Entry 3BF0 (X-ray diffraction, 2.55 A resolution); this record covers chains A and C of the 4 polymer chains in the assembly.

[Chain A (and C)]
Protein: Protease 4
Organism: Escherichia coli
Notes: EC 3.4.21.-; chain C of this document is another copy of the same molecule, construct and numbering; everything in this record applies to it too
UniProtKB: P08395 (SPPA_ECOLI); numbering as in UniProt (aligned over 47-618)
Amino-acid sequence (593 residues; numbered 26 to 618; the number before each row is that of its first residue):
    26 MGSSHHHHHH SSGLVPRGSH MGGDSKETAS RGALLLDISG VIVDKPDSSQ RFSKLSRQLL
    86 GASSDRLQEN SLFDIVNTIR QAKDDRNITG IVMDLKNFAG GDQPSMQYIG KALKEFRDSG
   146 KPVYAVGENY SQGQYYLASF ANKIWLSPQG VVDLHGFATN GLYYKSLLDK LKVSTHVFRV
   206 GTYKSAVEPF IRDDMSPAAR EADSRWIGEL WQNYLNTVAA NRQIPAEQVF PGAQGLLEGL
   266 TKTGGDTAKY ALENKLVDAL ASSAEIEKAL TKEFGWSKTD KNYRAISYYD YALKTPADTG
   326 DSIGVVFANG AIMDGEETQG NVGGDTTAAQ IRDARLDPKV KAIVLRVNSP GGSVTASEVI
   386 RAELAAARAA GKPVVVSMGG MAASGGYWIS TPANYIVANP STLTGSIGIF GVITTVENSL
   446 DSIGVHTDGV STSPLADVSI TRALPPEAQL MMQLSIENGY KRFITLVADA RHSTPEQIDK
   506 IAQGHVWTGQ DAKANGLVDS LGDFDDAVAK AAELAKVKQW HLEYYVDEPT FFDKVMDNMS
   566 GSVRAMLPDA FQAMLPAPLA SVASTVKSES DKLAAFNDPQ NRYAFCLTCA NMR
Unresolved in the structure: 26-55, 72-91, 550-618 (chain C: 26-55, 73-90, 552-618)
Construct notes: expression tag (26-46)
Curated features (UniProtKB/Swiss-Prot):
  - active site: Lys209 (Proton donor/acceptor), Ser409 (Nucleophile)
From the paper describing this entry:
  - catalytic residues: Lys209, Ser409, Ser431
  - contacts within the chain: Lys209-Ser409 (hydrogen bond), Lys209-Ser431
  - specificity-determining residues: Val379, Ile434
  - catalytic residues: Gly377, Gly410 (proposed by the authors, not directly observed)

[Chain A / chain C interface]
Residue-residue contacts (69):
  Lys121(A) with Asp350(C), salt bridge
  Glu153(A) with Val384(C)
  Asn154(A) with Thr380(C)
  Gln174(A) with Asn483(C); Arg487(C)
  His180(A) with Ser458(C), hydrogen bond (backbone-side chain); Leu460(C); Ala461(C)
  Gly181(A) with Thr457(C); Ala461(C)
  Phe182(A) with Ser456(C); Thr457(C), hydrogen bond (backbone-side chain); Ala461(C)
  Ala183(A) with Val455(C); Ser456(C); Ala461(C)
  Thr184(A) with Gly454(C); Val455(C), hydrogen bond (backbone-backbone)
  Asn185(A) with Thr452(C); Asp453(C); Thr466(C), hydrogen bond; Arg467(C)
  Gly186(A) with His451(C); Thr452(C); Asp453(C), hydrogen bond (backbone-backbone)
  Leu187(A) with Val450(C), hydrophobic; His451(C); Thr452(C)
  Tyr188(A) with Val450(C); His451(C), hydrogen bond (backbone-backbone); Asp453(C)
  Tyr189(A) with Gly449(C)
  Ser191(A) with Gly449(C)
  Leu192(A) with Ile448(C); Gly449(C), hydrogen bond (backbone-backbone); Val450(C), hydrophobic
  Lys195(A) with Ser447(C); Ile448(C); Gly449(C)
  Asp218(A) with His451(C)
  Asp219(A) with Asp453(C)
  Met220(A) with Asp453(C), hydrogen bond (backbone-side chain); Gly454(C); Val455(C), hydrophobic
  Arg225(A) with Asp453(C), salt bridge; Gly454(C), hydrogen bond (side chain-backbone)
  Asp228(A) with Val455(C)
  Ser229(A) with Val455(C)
  Ile232(A) with Val455(C), hydrophobic; Thr457(C)
  Trp236(A) with Thr457(C)
  Phe255(A) with Ser458(C)
  Ala258(A) with Leu460(C), hydrophobic; Glu472(C)
  Leu261(A) with Leu460(C), hydrophobic; Met476(C), hydrophobic
  Leu262(A) with Leu475(C), hydrophobic
  Leu265(A) with Met476(C), hydrophobic; Leu479(C), hydrophobic
  Gly269(A) with Asn483(C), hydrogen bond (backbone-side chain); Lys486(C)
  Gly270(A) with Leu479(C); Asn483(C), hydrogen bond (backbone-side chain)
  Asp271(A) with Asn483(C)
  Glu292(A) with Arg357(C), salt bridge; Arg360(C), salt bridge
  Lys306(A) with Arg357(C), hydrogen bond (backbone-side chain); Leu361(C), hydrogen bond (side chain-backbone)
  Asn307(A) with Arg357(C)
Also at the interface, not in a pair above, chain A (41 interface residues in all): Leu179, Gly233, Thr266, Ala289, Trp301
Also at the interface, not in a pair above, chain C (33 interface residues in all): Pro363, Ala391, Asp462, Ser464

[Summary]
41 residues of chain A face 33 of chain C across their interface, with 13 hydrogen bonds and 4 salt bridges.
Polar pairs include Lys121(A)-Asp350(C), Arg225(A)-Asp453(C) and Glu292(A)-Arg357(C). UniProt lists
active-site residues Lys209(A) and Ser409(A) on chain A. From the paper: catalytic residues Lys209(A),
Ser409(A) and Ser431(A) among others; specificity determinants Val379(A) and Ile434(A).
Both chains are Protease 4 (Escherichia coli). Entry 3BF0 (Crystal structure of Escherichia coli Signal
peptide peptidase (SppA), Native crystals) was determined by X-ray diffraction (same publication as 3BEZ).
